PDB entry 1G09 | X-ray diffraction, 2.04 A resolution | chains A and C of the 4 polymer chains in the assembly

Chain A (and C):
Name: Hemoglobin alpha chain
From: Bos taurus
Notes: chain C of this document is another copy of the same molecule, construct and numbering; everything in this record applies to it too
UniProt: P01966 (HBA_BOVIN); residues 1-141 here = UniProt positions 1-141
Sequence (141 residues; each row starts with the number of its first residue):
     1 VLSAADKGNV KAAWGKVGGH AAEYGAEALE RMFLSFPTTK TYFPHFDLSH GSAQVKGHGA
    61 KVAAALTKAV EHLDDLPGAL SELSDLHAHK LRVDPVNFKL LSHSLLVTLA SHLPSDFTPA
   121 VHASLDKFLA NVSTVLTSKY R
Ion coordination: heme Fe: His87 (together with carbon monoxide)
Residues lining bound ligands: carbon monoxide / heme: Leu29, Thr39, Tyr42, Phe43, Phe46, His58, Lys61, Val62, Ala65, Leu66, Leu83, Leu86, His87, Leu91, Val93, Asn97, Phe98, Leu101, Leu136

How chain A and chain C interact:
Contacting residue pairs - 9 pairs, chain A then chain C:
  Asp6(A) - Arg141(C)  salt bridge
  Asn9(A) - Arg141(C)  hydrogen bond
  Ala120(A) - Arg141(C)  hydrogen bond (backbone-side chain)
  Ala123(A) - Arg141(C)
  Ser124(A) - Arg141(C)  hydrogen bond
  Lys127(A) - Ser138(C)
  Lys127(A) - Lys139(C)
  Lys127(A) - Arg141(C)
  Ser138(A) - Val1(C)
Other interface residues (no listed pair), chain A (9 interface residues in all): Val1, Asp126
Other interface residues (no listed pair), chain C (6 interface residues in all): Lys127, Tyr140

Summary:
9 residues of chain A face 6 of chain C across their interface, with 3 hydrogen bonds and 1 salt bridge. Polar
pairs include Asp6(A)-Arg141(C), Asn9(A)-Arg141(C) and Ala120(A)-Arg141(C). Bound to chain A: carbon monoxide
/ heme.
Chain A and chain C are both Hemoglobin alpha chain (Bos taurus); the structure, Carbonmonoxy liganded bovine
hemoglobin ph 7.2, was determined by X-ray diffraction (same publication as 1G08, 1G0A and 1G0B).
